PDB entry 9C2D | electron microscopy, 3.20 A resolution | chains A and M of the 19 polymer chains in the assembly

[Chain A]
Name: Major capsid protein
Organism: Shigella phage Sf14
Reference sequence: A0A2K9VK95 (A0A2K9VK95_9CAUD); numbering as in UniProt (aligned over 1-367)
Sequence (367 residues; row label = number of the first residue in the row):
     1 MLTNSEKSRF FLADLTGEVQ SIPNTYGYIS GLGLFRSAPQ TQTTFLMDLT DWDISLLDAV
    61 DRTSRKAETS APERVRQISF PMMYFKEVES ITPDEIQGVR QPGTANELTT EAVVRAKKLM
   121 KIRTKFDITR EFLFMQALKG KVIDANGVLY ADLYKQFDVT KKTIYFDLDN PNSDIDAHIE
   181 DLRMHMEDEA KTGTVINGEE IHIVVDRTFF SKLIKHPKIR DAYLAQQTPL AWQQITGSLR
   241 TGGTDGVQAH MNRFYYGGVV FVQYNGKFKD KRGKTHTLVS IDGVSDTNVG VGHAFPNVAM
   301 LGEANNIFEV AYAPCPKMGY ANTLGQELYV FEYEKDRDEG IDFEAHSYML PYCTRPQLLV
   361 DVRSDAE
Unresolved in the structure: 1
From the paper describing this entry:
  - conformationally variable residues (side-chain flip): D221

[Chain M]
Name: Structural protein
Organism: Shigella phage Sf14
Reference sequence: A0A2K9VKC2 (A0A2K9VKC2_9CAUD); residues 1-125 here = UniProt positions 1-125
Sequence (125 residues; each row starts with the number of its first residue):
     1 MAYQGFTKLG EREPLNDIIL WEEITPTGHS RKEYAPVAST EYRVGEVLKA DGSKVAAGQE
    61 AQADSVCIVN FYADLQLSYH GQLKVVGIYR DAELKDLLKL ESGVDAAAVK SALKAKGIDF
   121 VPTGL
Unresolved in the structure: 1, 125

[Interface between chain A and chain M]
Residue-residue contacts (35):
  S55(A) with G124(M)
  A67(A) with P122(M)
  E68(A) with P122(M)
  T69(A) with L20(M); K95(M); V121(M); P122(M), hydrogen bond (backbone-backbone); T123(M); G124(M), hydrogen bond (backbone-backbone)
  S70(A) with K95(M), hydrogen bond (backbone-side chain); T123(M)
  A71(A) with T123(M); G124(M), hydrogen bond (backbone-backbone)
  P72(A) with D17(M); L97(M)
  R74(A) with E11(M), salt bridge
  V75(A) with E11(M); R12(M), hydrogen bond (backbone-backbone)
  R76(A) with G10(M); E11(M)
  Q77(A) with L9(M), hydrogen bond (backbone-backbone); G10(M)
  I78(A) with T7(M)
  S79(A) with T7(M), hydrogen bond; L9(M)
  L149(A) with A2(M); G5(M)
  A151(A) with G5(M)
  D152(A) with G5(M), hydrogen bond (backbone-backbone)
  K155(A) with F6(M); K8(M), hydrogen bond (backbone-side chain)
  Q156(A) with F6(M); T7(M), hydrogen bond (side chain-backbone); K8(M)
  D158(A) with K8(M), salt bridge
Other interface residues (no listed pair), chain A (22 interface residues in all): L46, P81, Y150
Other interface residues (no listed pair), chain M (18 interface residues in all): Q4

[In short]
Chain A and chain M form an interface of 22 and 18 residues respectively, with 10 hydrogen bonds and 2 salt
bridges. Among the polar pairs are R74(A)-E11(M), D158(A)-K8(M) and S70(A)-K95(M). The paper reports
conformational variability at D221(A).
Chain A is Major capsid protein and chain M is Structural protein, both from Shigella phage Sf14; the
structure, Bacteriophage Sf14 Capsid Icosahedral reconstruction, was determined by electron microscopy
together with 9C39, 9C3A and 9C3B from the same study.
